Entry 8YEK (electron microscopy, 2.73 A resolution); this record covers chain A.

Chain A:
Name: GtCCR2
Source organism: Guillardia theta CCMP2712
UniProt: L1K1K8 (L1K1K8_GUITC); residues 2-433 here = UniProt positions 2-433
Sequence (464 residues; numbered -24 to 439; the number before each row is that of its first residue; numbers below 1 keep their minus sign (Met-24 is residue -24)):
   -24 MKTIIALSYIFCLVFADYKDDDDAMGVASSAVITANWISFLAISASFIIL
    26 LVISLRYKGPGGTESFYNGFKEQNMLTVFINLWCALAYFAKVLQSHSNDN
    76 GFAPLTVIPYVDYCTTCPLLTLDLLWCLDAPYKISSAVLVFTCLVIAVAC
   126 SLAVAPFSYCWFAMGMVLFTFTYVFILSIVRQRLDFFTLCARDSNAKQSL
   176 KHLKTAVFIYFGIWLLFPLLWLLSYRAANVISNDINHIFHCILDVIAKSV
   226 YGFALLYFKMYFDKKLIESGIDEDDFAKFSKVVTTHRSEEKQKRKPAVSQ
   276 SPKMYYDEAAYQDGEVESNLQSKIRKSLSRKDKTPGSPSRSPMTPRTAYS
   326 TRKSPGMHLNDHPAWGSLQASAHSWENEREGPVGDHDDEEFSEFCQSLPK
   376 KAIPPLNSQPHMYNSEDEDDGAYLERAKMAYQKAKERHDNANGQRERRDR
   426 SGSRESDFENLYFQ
Not modelled in the structure: -24 to 2, 243-439
Differences from the reference sequence: initiating methionine (-24); expression tag (-23 to 1, 434-439)
Covalently attached groups: retinal (RET) linked to Lys223
Small-molecule neighbours:
  - 1,2-diacyl-sn-glycero-3-phosphocholine (PC1), molecule 1: Glu47, Gln48, Leu51, Trp58, Pro93, Leu94, Leu97, Trp101, Lys108, Ile109, Ala112, Val113, Phe116
  - 1,2-diacyl-sn-glycero-3-phosphocholine (PC1), molecule 2: Trp58, Ala78, Pro79, Leu80, Ile83, Val86, Cys89, Thr90, Phe116, Val120, Val123, Leu127
  - retinal (RET): Tyr85, Tyr88, Cys92, Leu95, Leu119, Ala122, Phe137, Met141, Phe144, Trp189, Phe192, Pro193, Trp196, Asp219

In short:
Ligands of chain A: 1,2-diacyl-sn-glycero-3-phosphocholine. Covalently linked retinal: at Lys223.
Chain A is GtCCR2 (Guillardia theta CCMP2712); the structure, Cryo-EM structure of the channelrhodopsin
GtCCR2, was determined by electron microscopy (same publication as 8YEJ and 8YEL).
